Entry 7P0Q (X-ray diffraction, 1.73 A resolution); this record covers chains H and M of the 3 polymer chains in the assembly.

== Chain H ==
Name: Reaction center protein H chain
Source organism: Rhodobacter sphaeroides
UniProt: P0C0Y7 (RCEH_RHOSH); residues 9-249 here = UniProt positions 9-249
Sequence (241 residues; each row starts with the number of its first residue):
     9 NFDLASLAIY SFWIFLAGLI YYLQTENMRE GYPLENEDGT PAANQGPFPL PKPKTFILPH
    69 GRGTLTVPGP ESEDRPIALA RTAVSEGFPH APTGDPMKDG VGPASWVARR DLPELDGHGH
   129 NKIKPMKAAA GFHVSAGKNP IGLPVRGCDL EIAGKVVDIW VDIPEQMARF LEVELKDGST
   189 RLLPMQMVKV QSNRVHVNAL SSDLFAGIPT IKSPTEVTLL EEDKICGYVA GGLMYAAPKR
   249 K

== Chain M ==
Name: Reaction center protein M chain
Source organism: Rhodobacter sphaeroides
UniProt: P0C0Y9 (RCEM_RHOSH); residues 1-303 here correspond to UniProt positions 2-304 (UniProt number = residue number + 1)
Sequence (303 residues; row label = number of the first residue in the row):
     1 AEYQNIFTQV QVRGPADLGM TEDVNLANRS GVGPFSTLLG WFGNAQLGPI YLGSLGVLSL
    61 FSGLMWFFTI GIWFWYQAGW NPAVFLRDLF FFSLEPPAPE YGLSFAAPLK EGGLWLIASF
   121 FMFVAVWSWW GRTYLRAQAL GMGKHTAWAF LSAIWLWMVL GFIRPILMGS WSEAVPYGIF
   181 SHLDWTNNFS LVHGNLHYNP FHGLSIAFLY GSALLFAMHG ATILAVSRFG GERELEQIAD
   241 RGTAAERAAL FWRWTMGFNA TMEGIHRWAI WMAVLVTLTG GIGILLSGTV VDNWYVWGQN
   301 HGM
Unresolved in the structure: 303
Construct notes: engineered mutation Thr8 (Ser9 in P0C0Y9), His197 (Phe198 in P0C0Y9)
Swiss-Prot annotation at these positions:
  - binding site ((7R,8Z)-bacteriochlorophyll b): His182, His202
  - binding site (Fe cation): His219, Glu234, His266
  - binding site (a ubiquinone): Trp252

== How chain H and chain M interact ==
Residue-residue contacts - 125 pairs, chain H then chain M:
  Asn9(H) - His301(M)  hydrogen bond (backbone-side chain)
  Asp11(H) - Val290(M)
  Asp11(H) - Trp297(M)  hydrogen bond
  Asp11(H) - His301(M)  salt bridge
  Ala13(H) - Val291(M)  hydrophobic
  Ala13(H) - Trp294(M)  hydrophobic
  Ala13(H) - Trp297(M)  hydrophobic
  Ser14(H) - Trp297(M)
  Ser14(H) - His301(M)  hydrogen bond
  Ala16(H) - Phe201(M)
  Ile17(H) - Pro200(M)  hydrophobic
  Ile17(H) - Phe201(M)  hydrophobic
  Ile17(H) - Leu204(M)  hydrophobic
  Phe20(H) - Phe201(M)  hydrophobic
  Phe20(H) - Leu204(M)  hydrophobic
  Phe20(H) - Leu275(M)  hydrophobic
  Phe20(H) - Thr279(M)
  Trp21(H) - Leu204(M)  hydrophobic
  Phe23(H) - Trp271(M)  hydrophobic
  Leu27(H) - Trp271(M)
  Leu27(H) - Leu275(M)  hydrophobic
  Tyr30(H) - Arg267(M)  hydrogen bond
  Leu31(H) - Arg267(M)
  Leu31(H) - Trp268(M)  hydrophobic
  Leu31(H) - Trp271(M)
  Gln32(H) - Phe258(M)
  Glu34(H) - Arg267(M)  salt bridge
  Asn35(H) - Asn259(M)
  Asn35(H) - Ala260(M)
  Asn35(H) - Thr261(M)  hydrogen bond (side chain-backbone)
  Asn35(H) - Gly264(M)  hydrogen bond (side chain-backbone)
  Asn35(H) - Ile265(M)  hydrogen bond (side chain-backbone)
  Asn35(H) - Trp268(M)
  Glu38(H) - Ile238(M)
  Glu38(H) - Arg241(M)  salt bridge
  Glu38(H) - Thr261(M)
  Tyr40(H) - Arg253(M)  hydrogen bond
  Leu42(H) - Arg253(M)
  Lys62(H) - Glu263(M)  salt bridge
  Lys62(H) - Arg267(M)
  Phe64(H) - Ile238(M)  hydrophobic
  Phe64(H) - Glu263(M)
  Leu66(H) - Ala239(M)  hydrophobic
  Leu73(H) - Ile238(M)
  Leu73(H) - Ala239(M)
  Glu79(H) - Arg241(M)  salt bridge
  Pro111(H) - Arg247(M)  hydrogen bond (backbone-side chain)
  Ala112(H) - Arg247(M)
  Ser113(H) - Thr243(M)
  Ser113(H) - Arg247(M)  hydrogen bond (backbone-side chain)
  Val115(H) - Arg241(M)
  Val115(H) - Gly242(M)
  Val115(H) - Thr243(M)
  Val115(H) - Glu246(M)
  Arg117(H) - Glu236(M)  hydrogen bond (side chain-backbone)
  Arg117(H) - Gln237(M)
  Arg117(H) - Asp240(M)  hydrogen bond (side chain-backbone)
  Arg117(H) - Arg241(M)
  Arg117(H) - Gly242(M)
  Arg118(H) - Glu236(M)  salt bridge
  Arg118(H) - Ala239(M)
  Arg118(H) - Asp240(M)  salt bridge
  Glu122(H) - Arg233(M)  salt bridge
  Glu122(H) - Glu236(M)
  Gly125(H) - Met20(M)
  His126(H) - Gly19(M)
  His126(H) - Met20(M)
  Lys130(H) - Arg233(M)
  Ile131(H) - Arg233(M)
  Ala138(H) - Pro15(M)
  Gly139(H) - Arg13(M)
  Gly139(H) - Gly14(M)
  Phe140(H) - Arg13(M)
  Phe140(H) - Gly14(M)
  His141(H) - Val12(M)
  His141(H) - Arg13(M)  hydrogen bond (backbone-backbone)
  Val142(H) - Val10(M)  hydrophobic
  Val142(H) - Gln11(M)
  Ser143(H) - Gln11(M)  hydrogen bond (backbone-backbone)
  Ser143(H) - Val12(M)
  Ser143(H) - Arg13(M)
  Ala144(H) - Val10(M)
  Ala144(H) - Gln11(M)  hydrogen bond (backbone-backbone)
  Ala144(H) - Thr37(M)
  Ala144(H) - Trp41(M)  hydrophobic
  Gly145(H) - Gln9(M)
  Gly145(H) - Trp41(M)
  Lys146(H) - Val10(M)
  Glu173(H) - Asn44(M)
  Gln174(H) - Val12(M)
  Gln174(H) - Arg13(M)
  Gln174(H) - Gly14(M)  hydrogen bond (side chain-backbone)
  Gln174(H) - Pro15(M)  hydrogen bond (side chain-backbone)
  Gln174(H) - Phe35(M)
  Met175(H) - Val12(M)
  Met175(H) - Glu232(M)
  Ala176(H) - Val12(M)
  Arg177(H) - Glu232(M)  salt bridge
  Arg177(H) - Arg233(M)
  Met193(H) - Tyr3(M)
  Met193(H) - Gln9(M)
  Met193(H) - Val10(M)  hydrophobic
  Gln194(H) - Tyr3(M)
  Gln194(H) - Asn5(M)
  Gln194(H) - Ser227(M)  hydrogen bond (side chain-backbone)
  Gln194(H) - Arg228(M)
  Met195(H) - Arg228(M)
  Val196(H) - Tyr3(M)
  Val196(H) - Gln9(M)  hydrogen bond (backbone-side chain)
  Lys197(H) - Ala1(M)
  Lys197(H) - Gln9(M)
  Val198(H) - Gln9(M)  hydrogen bond (backbone-side chain)
  Asn206(H) - Glu2(M)  hydrogen bond
  Leu227(H) - Arg233(M)
  Leu227(H) - Glu236(M)
  Leu227(H) - Asp240(M)
  Glu230(H) - Arg233(M)  salt bridge
  Asp231(H) - Gly242(M)
  Asp231(H) - Thr243(M)  hydrogen bond (side chain-backbone)
  Cys234(H) - Arg228(M)  hydrogen bond (side chain-backbone)
  Cys234(H) - Phe229(M)
  Gly235(H) - Arg247(M)
  Ala238(H) - Phe229(M)  hydrophobic
  Leu241(H) - Glu2(M)
  Leu241(H) - Arg228(M)
Also at the interface, not in a pair above, chain H (75 interface residues in all): Phe10, Leu12, Leu24, Arg37, Gly39, Glu81, Gly110, Trp114, Met134, Pro148, Val169, Pro172, Pro192
Also at the interface, not in a pair above, chain M (57 interface residues in all): Asp17, Phe208, Gly230, Leu286

== Overview ==
Chain H and chain M form an interface of 75 and 57 residues respectively, with 23 hydrogen bonds and 10 salt
bridges. Among the polar pairs are Asp11(H)-His301(M), Glu34(H)-Arg267(M) and Glu38(H)-Arg241(M).
Here chain H is Reaction center protein H chain and chain M is Reaction center protein M chain, both from
Rhodobacter sphaeroides. Entry 7P0Q (F(M197)H mutant structure of Photosynthetic Reaction Center From
Rhodobacter Sphaeroides strain RV by fixed-target serial synchrotron ...) was determined by X-ray diffraction.
